4ZZT - chain A; structure by X-ray diffraction, 1.56 A resolution.

Chain A:
Molecule: Cellobiohydrolase CEL7A
Source organism: Galactomyces candidum
Notes: EC 3.2.1.176; fragment: catalytic domain, residues 18-455
UniProt: A0A088T0J9 (A0A088T0J9_GEOCN); residues 1-438 here correspond to UniProt positions 18-455 (UniProt number = residue number + 17)
Chain sequence (438 residues; row label = number of the first residue in the row):
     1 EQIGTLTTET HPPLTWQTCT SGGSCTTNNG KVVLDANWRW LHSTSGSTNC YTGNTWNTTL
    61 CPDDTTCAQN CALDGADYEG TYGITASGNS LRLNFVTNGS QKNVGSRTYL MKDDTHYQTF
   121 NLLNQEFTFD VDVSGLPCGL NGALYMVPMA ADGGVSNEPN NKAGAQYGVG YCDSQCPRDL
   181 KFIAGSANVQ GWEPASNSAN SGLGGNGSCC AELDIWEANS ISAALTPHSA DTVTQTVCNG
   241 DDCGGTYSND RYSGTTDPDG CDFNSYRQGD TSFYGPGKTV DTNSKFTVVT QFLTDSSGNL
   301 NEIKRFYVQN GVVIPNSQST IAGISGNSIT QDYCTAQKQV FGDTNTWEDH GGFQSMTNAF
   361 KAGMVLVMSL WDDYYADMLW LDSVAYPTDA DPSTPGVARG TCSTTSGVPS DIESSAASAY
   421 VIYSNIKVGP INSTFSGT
Unresolved in the structure: 196-199
Modified positions: E1 (pyroglutamic acid; PCA)
Disulfides: C19-C25, C50-C71, C61-C67, C138-C402, C172-C210, C176-C209, C238-C243, C261-C334
Covalent attachments: N-acetylglucosamine (NAG) linked to N57, N206, N432
Bound ions: Mg2+: D64, N206 (together with glycerol)

Overview:
Covalently linked N-acetylglucosamine: at N57, N206 and N432. D64 and N206 coordinate Mg2+.
Chain A is Cellobiohydrolase CEL7A (Galactomyces candidum); the structure, Geotrichum candidum Cel7A structure
complex with thio-linked cellotriose at 1.56A, was determined by X-ray diffraction (same publication as 4ZZU,
4ZZV, 4ZZW and 5AMP).
